5S4R - chains A and E of the 6 polymer chains in the assembly; structure by X-ray diffraction, 2.35 A resolution.

Chain A:
Name: Tubulin alpha-1B chain
Organism: Bos taurus
UniProtKB: P81947 (TBA1B_BOVIN); residue numbers follow UniProt; this construct covers 1-451
Chain sequence (451 residues; numbered 1 to 451; the number before each row is that of its first residue):
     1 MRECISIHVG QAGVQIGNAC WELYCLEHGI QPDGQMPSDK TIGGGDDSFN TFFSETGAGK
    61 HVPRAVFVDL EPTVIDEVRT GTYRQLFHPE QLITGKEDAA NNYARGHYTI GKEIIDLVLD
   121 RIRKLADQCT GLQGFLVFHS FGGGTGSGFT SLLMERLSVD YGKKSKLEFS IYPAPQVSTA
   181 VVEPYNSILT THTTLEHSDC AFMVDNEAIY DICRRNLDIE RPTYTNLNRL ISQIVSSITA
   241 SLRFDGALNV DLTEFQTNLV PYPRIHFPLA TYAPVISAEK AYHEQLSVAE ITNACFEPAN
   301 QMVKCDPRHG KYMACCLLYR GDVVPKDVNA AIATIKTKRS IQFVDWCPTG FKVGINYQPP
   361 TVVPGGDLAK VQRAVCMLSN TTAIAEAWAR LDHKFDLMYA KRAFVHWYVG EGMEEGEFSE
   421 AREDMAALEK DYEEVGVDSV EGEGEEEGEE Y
Unresolved in the structure: 439-451
Ion coordination: Ca2+: Asp-39, Thr-41, Gly-44, Glu-55
Ligand contacts:
  - GTP (guanosine-5'-triphosphate): Gly-10, Gln-11, Ala-12, Gln-15, Ile-16, Asp-69, Asp-98, Ala-99, Ala-100, Asn-101, Ser-140, Gly-142, Gly-143, Gly-144, Thr-145, Gly-146, Ile-171, Pro-173, Val-177, Ser-178, Glu-183, Asn-206, Tyr-224, Leu-227, Asn-228, Ile-231
  - NW7 (3-ethyl-5-methyl-N-(5-methyl-1,2-oxazol-3-yl)-1,2-oxazole-4-carboxamide): Thr-179, Ala-180, Val-181

Chain E:
Name: Stathmin-4
Organism: Rattus norvegicus
UniProtKB: P63043 (STMN4_RAT); residues 5-145 here correspond to UniProt positions 49-189 (UniProt number = residue number + 44)
Chain sequence (143 residues; numbered 3 to 145; the number before each row is that of its first residue):
     3 MADMEVIELN KCTSGQSFEV ILKPPSFDGV PEFNASLPRR RDPSLEEIQK KLEAAEERRK
    63 YQEAELLKHL AEKREHEREV IQKAIEENNN FIKMAKEKLA QKMESNKENR EAHLAAMLER
   123 LQEKDKHAEE VRKNKELKEE ASR
Unresolved in the structure: 3-5, 29-43, 144-145
Differences from the reference sequence: initiating methionine (3); expression tag (4)

How chain A and chain E interact:
Pairs across the interface (59):
  His-107(A) with Leu-54(E)
  Tyr-108(A) with Ala-57(E), hydrophobic
  Thr-109(A) with Arg-61(E), hydrogen bond
  Lys-112(A) with Leu-54(E); Glu-58(E), salt bridge
  Glu-155(A) with Ile-50(E)
  Arg-156(A) with Leu-47(E); Gln-51(E)
  Val-159(A) with Pro-45(E); Leu-47(E), hydrophobic; Ile-50(E), hydrophobic
  Glu-196(A) with Asp-44(E)
  His-197(A) with Asp-44(E); Pro-45(E)
  Asp-245(A) with Cys-14(E); Ser-16(E), hydrogen bond (backbone-side chain)
  Ala-247(A) with Asn-12(E); Ser-19(E)
  Leu-248(A) with Ser-19(E)
  Pro-325(A) with Gln-18(E); Phe-20(E), hydrophobic
  Asn-329(A) with Met-6(E); Val-8(E); Phe-20(E); Val-22(E)
  Ile-332(A) with Val-22(E), hydrophobic
  Lys-336(A) with Leu-24(E)
  Asp-345(A) with Pro-27(E); Ser-28(E), hydrogen bond (backbone-backbone)
  Cys-347(A) with Pro-27(E)
  Pro-348(A) with Pro-27(E)
  Thr-349(A) with Ile-23(E); Leu-24(E), hydrogen bond (backbone-backbone); Lys-25(E), hydrogen bond (backbone-backbone)
  Gly-350(A) with Val-22(E)
  Phe-351(A) with Glu-21(E); Val-22(E), hydrogen bond (backbone-backbone); Leu-24(E), hydrophobic
  Lys-352(A) with Phe-20(E); Glu-21(E), salt bridge
  Val-353(A) with Ser-19(E); Phe-20(E), hydrogen bond (backbone-backbone)
  Gly-354(A) with Gln-18(E); Ser-19(E)
  Ile-355(A) with Gly-17(E); Gln-18(E), hydrogen bond (backbone-backbone)
  Asn-356(A) with Ser-16(E)
  Tyr-357(A) with Thr-15(E); Ser-16(E), hydrogen bond (backbone-backbone); Gly-17(E); Gln-18(E), hydrogen bond
  Val-409(A) with Gln-64(E), hydrogen bond (backbone-side chain)
  Gly-410(A) with Arg-61(E); Gln-64(E)
  Glu-411(A) with Arg-61(E), hydrogen bond (backbone-side chain)
  Gly-412(A) with Ala-57(E); Arg-60(E), hydrogen bond (backbone-side chain); Arg-61(E)
  Glu-414(A) with Arg-60(E), salt bridge
Also at the interface, not in a pair above, chain A (39 interface residues in all): Leu-152, Ser-158, Gly-246, Val-328, Ala-333, Trp-346
Also at the interface, not in a pair above, chain E (31 interface residues in all): Ser-46, Lys-53, Glu-55

In short:
39 residues of chain A and 31 residues of chain E are in contact; the contacts include 13 hydrogen bonds and 3
salt bridges. Among the polar pairs are Lys-112(A)/Glu-58(E), Lys-352(A)/Glu-21(E) and Glu-414(A)/Arg-60(E).
Chain A binds GTP and compound NW7.
Here chain A is Tubulin alpha-1B chain (Bos taurus) and chain E is Stathmin-4 (Rattus norvegicus). Entry 5S4R
(Tubulin-Z117233350-complex) was determined by X-ray diffraction (same publication as 5S4L, 5S4M, 5S4N, 5S4O,
5S4P, 5S4Q and 52 further entries).
